PDB entry 6O55 | X-ray diffraction, 1.70 A resolution | chains A and B of the 4 polymer chains in the assembly

# Chain A (and B)
Molecule: N5-carboxyaminoimidazole ribonucleotide mutase
Source organism: Legionella pneumophila subsp. pneumophila (strain Philadelphia 1 / ATCC 33152 / DSM 7513)
Notes: EC 5.4.99.18; fragment: LepnA.01377.a.B1; chain B of this document is another copy of the same molecule, construct and numbering; everything in this record applies to it too
UniProt: Q5ZYZ3 (Q5ZYZ3_LEGPH); residues 1-166 here = UniProt positions 1-166
Chain sequence (174 residues; row label = number of the first residue in the row; numbers below 1 keep their minus sign (Met-7 is residue -7)):
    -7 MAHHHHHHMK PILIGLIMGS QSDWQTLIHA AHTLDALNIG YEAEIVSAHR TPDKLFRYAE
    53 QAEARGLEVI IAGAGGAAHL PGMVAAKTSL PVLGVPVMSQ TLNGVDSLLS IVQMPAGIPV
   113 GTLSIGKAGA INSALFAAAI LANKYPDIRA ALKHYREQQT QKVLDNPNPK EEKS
Disordered / not traced: -7 to 1, 163-166
Construct notes: initiating methionine (-7); expression tag (-6 to 0)
Reported in the primary citation:
  - catalytic residues: His41 (citing earlier work)

# Interface between chain A and chain B
Pairs across the interface (27):
  Gln13(A) - Asn158(B)
  Gln13(A) - Asn160(B)  hydrogen bond (side chain-backbone)
  Gln13(A) - Pro161(B)
  Gln13(A) - Lys162(B)  hydrogen bond (side chain-backbone)
  Trp16(A) - Pro161(B)  hydrophobic
  Trp16(A) - Lys162(B)
  Ala35(A) - Asn160(B)
  Ala35(A) - Pro161(B)
  Glu36(A) - Pro159(B)
  Ile37(A) - Val155(B)  hydrophobic
  Ile37(A) - Asn158(B)
  Ile37(A) - Pro159(B)  hydrogen bond (backbone-backbone)
  Ile37(A) - Pro161(B)  hydrophobic
  Arg42(A) - Gln151(B)
  Arg42(A) - Thr152(B)  hydrogen bond (backbone-side chain)
  Arg42(A) - Val155(B)
  Thr43(A) - Thr152(B)
  Thr43(A) - Val155(B)
  Thr43(A) - Leu156(B)
  Lys46(A) - Leu156(B)
  Lys46(A) - Pro159(B)
  Thr93(A) - Met90(B)
  Thr93(A) - Asn95(B)  hydrogen bond (backbone-side chain)
  Thr93(A) - Ile117(B)
  Leu94(A) - Val97(B)  hydrophobic
  Leu94(A) - Ile117(B)  hydrophobic
  Asn95(A) - Asn95(B)
Other interface residues (no listed pair), chain A (14 interface residues in all): Met10, Ser39, Gln92

# Overview
14 residues of chain A and 13 residues of chain B are in contact, with 5 hydrogen bonds. Among the polar pairs
are Gln13(A)-Asn160(B), Gln13(A)-Lys162(B) and Arg42(A)-Thr152(B). From the paper: the catalytic residue
His41(A).
Chain A and chain B are both N5-carboxyaminoimidazole ribonucleotide mutase (Legionella pneumophila subsp.
pneumophila (strain Philadelphia 1 / ATCC 33152 / DSM 7513)); the structure, Crystal Structure of
N5-carboxyaminoimidazole ribonucleotide mutase (PurE) from Legionella pneumophila, was determined by X-ray
diffraction together with 4GRD from the same study.
